Entry 4LNW (X-ray diffraction, 1.90 A resolution); this record covers chain A.

# Chain A
Protein: Thyroid hormone receptor alpha
From: Homo sapiens
Reference sequence: P10827 (THA_HUMAN); residue numbers follow UniProt; this construct covers 148-410
Chain sequence (267 residues; numbered 144 to 410; the number before each row is that of its first residue):
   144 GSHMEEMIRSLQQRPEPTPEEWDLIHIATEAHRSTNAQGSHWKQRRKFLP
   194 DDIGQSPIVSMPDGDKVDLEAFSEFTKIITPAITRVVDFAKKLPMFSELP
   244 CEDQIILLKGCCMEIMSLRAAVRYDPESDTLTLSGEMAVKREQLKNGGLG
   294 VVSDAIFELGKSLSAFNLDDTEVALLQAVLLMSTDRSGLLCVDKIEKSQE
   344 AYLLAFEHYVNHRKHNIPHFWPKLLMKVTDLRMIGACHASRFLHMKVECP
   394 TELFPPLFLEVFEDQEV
Disordered / not traced: 144, 408-410
Modified / non-standard residues: Cys-244, Cys-334, Cys-380, Cys-392 (s-(dimethylarsenic)cysteine; CAS)
Sequence notes: expression tag (144-147)
Ligand contacts:
  - 3,5,3'triiodothyronine (T3), molecule 1: Phe-215, Phe-218, Ile-221, Ile-222, Ala-225, Arg-228, Met-256, Met-259, Ser-260, Arg-262, Ala-263, Arg-266, Thr-275, Leu-276, Ser-277, Gly-278, Leu-287, Gly-290, Gly-291, Leu-292, Ile-299, His-381, Met-388, Phe-401
  - 3,5,3'triiodothyronine (T3), molecule 2: Ser-326, Asp-328, Glu-339, Gln-342, Leu-346, Leu-368, Met-369, Val-371, Thr-372, Arg-375

# Summary
Chain A binds 3,5,3'triiodothyronine.
Chain A is Thyroid hormone receptor alpha (Homo sapiens); the structure, Crystal structure of TR-alpha bound
to T3 in a second site, was determined by X-ray diffraction (same publication as 4LNX).
